PDB entry 7K5O | X-ray diffraction, 2.16 A resolution | chains T and A of the 3 polymer chains in the assembly

# Chain T
Molecule: 16-nt DNA strand
Sequence (16 nucleotides; numbered 1 to 16; the number before each row is that of its first residue):
     1 GACGTACGTG ATCGCA
Unresolved in the structure: 1-4

# Chain A
Molecule: DNA polymerase I
Source organism: Geobacillus stearothermophilus
Notes: EC 2.7.7.7
Reference sequence: E1C9K5 (E1C9K5_GEOSE); residues 297-876 here correspond to UniProt positions 1-580 (UniProt number = residue number - 296)
Amino-acid sequence (580 residues; row label = number of the first residue in the row):
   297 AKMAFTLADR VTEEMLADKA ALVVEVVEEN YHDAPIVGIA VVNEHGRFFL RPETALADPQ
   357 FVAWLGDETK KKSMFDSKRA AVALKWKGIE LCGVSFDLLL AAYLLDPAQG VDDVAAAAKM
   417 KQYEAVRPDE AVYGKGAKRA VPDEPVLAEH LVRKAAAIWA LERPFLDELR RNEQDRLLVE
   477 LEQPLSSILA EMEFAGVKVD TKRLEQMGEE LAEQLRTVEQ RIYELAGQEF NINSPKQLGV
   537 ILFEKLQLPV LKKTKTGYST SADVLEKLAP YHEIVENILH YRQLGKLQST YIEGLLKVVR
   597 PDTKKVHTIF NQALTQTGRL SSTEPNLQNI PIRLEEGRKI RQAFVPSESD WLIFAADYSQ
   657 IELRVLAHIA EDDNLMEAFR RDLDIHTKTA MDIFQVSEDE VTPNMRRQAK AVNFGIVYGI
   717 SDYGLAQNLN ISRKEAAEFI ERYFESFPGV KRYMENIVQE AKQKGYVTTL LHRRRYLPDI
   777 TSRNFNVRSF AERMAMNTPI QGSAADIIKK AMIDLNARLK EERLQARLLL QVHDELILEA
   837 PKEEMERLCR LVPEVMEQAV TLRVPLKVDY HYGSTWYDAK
Unresolved in the structure: 297-299
Differences from the reference sequence: variant Thr-550 (Ser254 in E1C9K5)
What the authors report for this chain:
  - binding site for the 10-nt DNA strand: Tyr-714
  - mutagenesis - Y714S/Y719S: decreased catalytic activity (primer-extension assay)

# Chain T / chain A interface
Contacting residue pairs - 40 pairs, chain T then chain A:
  DT5(T) with Ser-717(A), hydrogen bond to the base; Tyr-719(A), stacking on the base; Arg-789(A), hydrogen bond to the sugar
  DA6(T) with Arg-615(A), base contact; Tyr-714(A), stacking on the base; Gly-715(A), sugar contact; Ile-716(A), base contact; Arg-789(A), salt bridge to the phosphate; Met-790(A), phosphate contact
  DC7(T) with Thr-611(A), phosphate contact; Gln-612(A), phosphate contact; Thr-613(A), sugar contact; Arg-615(A), hydrogen bond to the base; Arg-771(A), salt bridge to the phosphate; Phe-786(A), phosphate contact; Met-790(A), phosphate contact
  DG8(T) with Thr-611(A), phosphate contact; Gln-612(A), hydrogen bond to the phosphate; Asn-625(A), base contact
  DT9(T) with Leu-610(A), phosphate contact; Ser-617(A), hydrogen bond to the phosphate; Ser-618(A), sugar contact; Thr-619(A), sugar contact; Asn-622(A), hydrogen bond to the sugar; Asn-625(A), base contact
  DG10(T) with Lys-582(A), base contact; Thr-619(A), phosphate contact; Glu-620(A), hydrogen bond to the phosphate; Asn-622(A), phosphate contact
  DA11(T) with Ser-585(A), phosphate contact; Thr-586(A), sugar contact
  DT12(T) with Asn-529(A), phosphate contact; Ser-585(A), phosphate contact
  DC13(T) with Asn-527(A), hydrogen bond to the phosphate; Asn-529(A), sugar contact; Ser-530(A), phosphate contact
  DG14(T) with Ser-530(A), hydrogen bond to the phosphate; Lys-532(A), hydrogen bond to the phosphate; Gln-533(A), hydrogen bond to the phosphate
  DC15(T) with Lys-532(A), salt bridge to the phosphate
Also at the interface, not in a pair above, chain A (34 interface residues in all): Glu-589, Gly-590, Pro-621, Gly-720, Asn-782, Asn-793

# Overview
The interface between chain T and chain A involves 11 residues on one side and 34 on the other; the contacts
include 11 hydrogen bonds, 3 salt bridges and 2 aromatic stacking contacts. Polar pairs include
DT5(T)/Ser-717(A), DC7(T)/Arg-615(A) and DT5(T)/Arg-789(A). The paper reports a binding site for the 10-nt DNA
strand at Tyr-714(A); Y714S/Y719S of chain A reduce catalytic activity (primer-extension assay).
Chain T is a 16-nt DNA strand and chain A is DNA polymerase I (Geobacillus stearothermophilus); the structure,
Bst DNA polymerase I time-resolved structure, 1 min post dATP addition, was determined by X-ray diffraction,
deposited together with 7K5P, 7K5Q, 7K5R, 7K5S, 7K5T and 7K5U.
